PDB entry 9L5S | electron microscopy, 2.90 A resolution | chains 0 and 8 of the 41 polymer chains in the assembly

# Chain 0
Protein: Putative pre-mRNA splicing protein
From: Chaetomium thermophilum (strain DSM 1495 / CBS 144.50 / IMI 039719)
UniProt: G0S7S7 (G0S7S7_CHATD); residue numbers follow UniProt; this construct covers 1-408
Chain sequence (408 residues; numbered 1 to 408; the number before each row is that of its first residue):
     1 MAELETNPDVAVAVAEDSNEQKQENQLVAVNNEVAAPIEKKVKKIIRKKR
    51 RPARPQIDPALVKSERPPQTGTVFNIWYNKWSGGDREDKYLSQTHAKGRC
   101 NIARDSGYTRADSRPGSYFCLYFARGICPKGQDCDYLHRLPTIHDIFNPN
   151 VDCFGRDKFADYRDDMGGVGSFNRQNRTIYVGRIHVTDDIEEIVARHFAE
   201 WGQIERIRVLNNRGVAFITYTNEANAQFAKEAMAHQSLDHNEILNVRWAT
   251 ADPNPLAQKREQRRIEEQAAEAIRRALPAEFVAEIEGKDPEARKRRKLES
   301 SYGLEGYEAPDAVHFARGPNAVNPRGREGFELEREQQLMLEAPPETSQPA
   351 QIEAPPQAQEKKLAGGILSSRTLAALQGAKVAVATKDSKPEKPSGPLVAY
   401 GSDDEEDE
Unresolved in the structure: 1-49, 327-408

# Chain 8
Molecule: Unknown mRNA
From: Chaetomium thermophilum (strain DSM 1495 / CBS 144.50 / IMI 039719)
Sequence (25 nucleotides; row label = number of the first residue in the row; numbers below 1 keep their minus sign (P5P-10 is residue -10)):
   -10 XXXXXXXXXXXXXXXXXXXNXXXXX
Unresolved in the structure: 9
Modified positions: P5P (purine riboside-5'-monophosphate) at position -10, P5P (purine riboside-5'-monophosphate) at position -9, P5P (purine riboside-5'-monophosphate) at position -8, Y5P (1-(5-O-phosphono-beta-D-ribofuranosyl)-1,4-dihydropyrimidine) at position -7, P5P (purine riboside-5'-monophosphate) at position -6, Y5P (1-(5-O-phosphono-beta-D-ribofuranosyl)-1,4-dihydropyrimidine) at position -5, Y5P (1-(5-O-phosphono-beta-D-ribofuranosyl)-1,4-dihydropyrimidine) at position -4, P5P (purine riboside-5'-monophosphate) at position -3, P5P (purine riboside-5'-monophosphate) at position -2, P5P (purine riboside-5'-monophosphate) at position -1, P5P (purine riboside-5'-monophosphate) at position 0, P5P (purine riboside-5'-monophosphate) at position 1, Y5P (1-(5-O-phosphono-beta-D-ribofuranosyl)-1,4-dihydropyrimidine) at position 2, P5P (purine riboside-5'-monophosphate) at position 3, Y5P (1-(5-O-phosphono-beta-D-ribofuranosyl)-1,4-dihydropyrimidine) at position 4, P5P (purine riboside-5'-monophosphate) at position 5, Y5P (1-(5-O-phosphono-beta-D-ribofuranosyl)-1,4-dihydropyrimidine) at position 6, P5P (purine riboside-5'-monophosphate) at position 7, Y5P (1-(5-O-phosphono-beta-D-ribofuranosyl)-1,4-dihydropyrimidine) at position 8, Y5P (1-(5-O-phosphono-beta-D-ribofuranosyl)-1,4-dihydropyrimidine) at position 10, Y5P (1-(5-O-phosphono-beta-D-ribofuranosyl)-1,4-dihydropyrimidine) at position 11, Y5P (1-(5-O-phosphono-beta-D-ribofuranosyl)-1,4-dihydropyrimidine) at position 12, Y5P (1-(5-O-phosphono-beta-D-ribofuranosyl)-1,4-dihydropyrimidine) at position 13, Y5P (1-(5-O-phosphono-beta-D-ribofuranosyl)-1,4-dihydropyrimidine) at position 14

# Chain 0 / chain 8 interface
Contacting residue pairs (27):
  Arg86(0) - Y5P_8(8)  base contact
  Glu87(0) - Y5P_8(8)  hydrogen bond to the sugar
  Tyr90(0) - Y5P_10(8)  phosphate contact
  Asp164(0) - Y5P_10(8)  base contact
  Asp165(0) - Y5P_10(8)  base contact
  Tyr180(0) - Y5P_11(8)  hydrogen bond to the phosphate
  Tyr180(0) - Y5P_12(8)  hydrogen bond to the phosphate
  Arg183(0) - Y5P_11(8)  salt bridge to the phosphate
  Arg208(0) - Y5P_13(8)  hydrogen bond to the sugar
  Arg208(0) - Y5P_14(8)  salt bridge to the phosphate
  Leu210(0) - Y5P_13(8)  sugar contact
  Leu210(0) - Y5P_14(8)  phosphate contact
  Arg213(0) - Y5P_12(8)  sugar contact
  Arg213(0) - Y5P_13(8)  phosphate contact
  Val215(0) - Y5P_12(8)  phosphate contact
  Phe217(0) - Y5P_12(8)  sugar contact
  Phe217(0) - Y5P_13(8)  base contact
  Asn245(0) - Y5P_10(8)  hydrogen bond to the sugar
  Arg247(0) - Y5P_10(8)  sugar contact
  Trp248(0) - Y5P_12(8)  base contact
  Ala249(0) - Y5P_12(8)  base contact
  Thr250(0) - Y5P_12(8)  base contact
  Ala251(0) - Y5P_13(8)  base contact
  Asp252(0) - Y5P_13(8)  sugar contact
  Pro253(0) - Y5P_13(8)  phosphate contact
  Pro253(0) - Y5P_14(8)  base contact
  Asn254(0) - Y5P_14(8)  sugar contact
Also at the interface, not in a pair above, chain 0 (23 interface residues in all): Met166, Pro255

# Summary
23 residues of chain 0 face 6 of chain 8 across their interface, with 5 hydrogen bonds and 2 salt bridges.
Among the polar pairs are Glu87(0)-Y5P_8(8), Arg208(0)-Y5P_13(8) and Asn245(0)-Y5P_10(8).
Here chain 0 is Putative pre-mRNA splicing protein and chain 8 is Unknown mRNA, both from Chaetomium
thermophilum (strain DSM 1495 / CBS 144.50 / IMI 039719). Entry 9L5S (Cryo-EM structure of the thermophile
spliceosome (state B*Q1)) was determined by electron microscopy together with 9L5R and 9L5T from the same
study.
